1OZV - chain A; structure by X-ray diffraction, 2.65 A resolution.

# Chain A
Name: Ribulose-1,5 bisphosphate carboxylase/oxygenase large subunit N-methyltransferase, chloroplast
Source organism: Pisum sativum
Notes: EC 2.1.1.127
UniProtKB: Q43088 (RBCMT_PEA); numbering as in UniProt (aligned over 46-482)
Sequence (444 residues; each row starts with the number of its first residue):
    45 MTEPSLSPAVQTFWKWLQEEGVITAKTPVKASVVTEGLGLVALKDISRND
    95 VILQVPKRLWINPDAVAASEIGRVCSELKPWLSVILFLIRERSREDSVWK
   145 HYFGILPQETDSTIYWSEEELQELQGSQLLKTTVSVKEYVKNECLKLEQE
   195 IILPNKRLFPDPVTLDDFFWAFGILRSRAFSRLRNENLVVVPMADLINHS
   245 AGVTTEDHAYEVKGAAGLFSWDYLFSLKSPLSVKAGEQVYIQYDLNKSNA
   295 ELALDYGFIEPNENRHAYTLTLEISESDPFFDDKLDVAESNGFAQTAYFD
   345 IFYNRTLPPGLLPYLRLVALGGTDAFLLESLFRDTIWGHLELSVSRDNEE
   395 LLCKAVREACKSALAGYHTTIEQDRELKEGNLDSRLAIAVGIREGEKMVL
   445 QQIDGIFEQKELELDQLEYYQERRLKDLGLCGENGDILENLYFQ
Not modelled in the structure: 45-49, 258-266, 488
Construct notes: initiating methionine (45); engineered mutation Glu483, Asn484, Leu485, Tyr486, Phe487, Gln488
Residues lining bound ligands:
  - lysine (LYS): Ser221, Arg222, Ala223, Phe224, Ser225, Arg226, Asp239, Ile241, Tyr254, Tyr287, Lys291, Tyr300
  - S-adenosylhomocysteine (SAH): Glu80, Gly81, Leu82, Pro151, Thr154, Ser221, Arg222, Asp239, Leu240, Ile241, Asn242, His243, Tyr287, Tyr300, Gly301, Phe302
Swiss-Prot annotation at these positions:
  - binding site (S-adenosyl-L-methionine): Glu80 to Leu82, Arg222, Asn242, His243
  - binding site (substrate): Arg222, Arg226, Asp239, Tyr254, Tyr287, Tyr300
  - mutagenesis: Glu281 (E281Q: No effect on substrate affinity, but reduced catalytic activity)

# Overview
Bound to chain A: lysine and S-adenosylhomocysteine. Curated annotation (UniProt) lists 6
S-adenosyl-L-methionine-binding residues, 6 substrate-binding residues and one mutagenesis site.
Chain A is Ribulose-1,5 bisphosphate carboxylase/oxygenase large subunit N-methyltransferase, chloroplast
(Pisum sativum); the structure, Crystal structure of the SET domain of LSMT bound to Lysine and AdoHcy, was
determined by X-ray diffraction together with 1P0Y from the same study.
